Entry 9CPB (electron microscopy, 3.52 A resolution); this record covers chains 1D and 4K of the 395 polymer chains in the assembly.

[Chain 1D]
Name: Coiled-coil domain containing 114
Organism: Bos taurus
UniProt: F1N2N9 (F1N2N9_BOVIN); residue numbers follow UniProt; this construct covers 1-687
Amino-acid sequence (687 residues; each row starts with the number of its first residue):
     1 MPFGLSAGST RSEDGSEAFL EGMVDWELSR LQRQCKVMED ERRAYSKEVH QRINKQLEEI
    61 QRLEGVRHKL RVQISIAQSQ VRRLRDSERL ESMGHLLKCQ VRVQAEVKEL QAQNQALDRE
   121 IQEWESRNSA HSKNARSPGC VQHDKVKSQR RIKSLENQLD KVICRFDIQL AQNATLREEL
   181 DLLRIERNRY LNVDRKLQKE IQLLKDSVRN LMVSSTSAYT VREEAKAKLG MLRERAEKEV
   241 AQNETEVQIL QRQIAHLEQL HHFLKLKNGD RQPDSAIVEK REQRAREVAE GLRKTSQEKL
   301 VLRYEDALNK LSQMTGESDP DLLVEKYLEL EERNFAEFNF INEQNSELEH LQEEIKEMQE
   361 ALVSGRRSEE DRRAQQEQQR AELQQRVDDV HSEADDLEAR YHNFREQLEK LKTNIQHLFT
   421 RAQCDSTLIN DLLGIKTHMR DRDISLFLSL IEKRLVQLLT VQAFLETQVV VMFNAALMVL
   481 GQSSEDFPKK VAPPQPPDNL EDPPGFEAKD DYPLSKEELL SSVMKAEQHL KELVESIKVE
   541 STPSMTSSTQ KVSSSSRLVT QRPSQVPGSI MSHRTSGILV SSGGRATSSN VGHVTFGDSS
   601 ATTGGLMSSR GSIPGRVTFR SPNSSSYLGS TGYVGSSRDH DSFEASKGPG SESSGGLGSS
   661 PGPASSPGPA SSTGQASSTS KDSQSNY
Not modelled in the structure: 1-110, 135-141, 252-687

[Chain 4K]
Name: Outer dynein arm-docking complex subunit 3
Organism: Bos taurus
UniProt: A7MBH5 (ODAD3_BOVIN); residues 1-621 here = UniProt positions 1-621
Amino-acid sequence (621 residues; each row starts with the number of its first residue):
     1 MTSPLCWAAA SNAMPSQDQI STPSKVKATQ VQLKPYRSRG KGLVPVWHSL HSKAGPLHAS
    61 EGKSAVNMQV AELQRKIQLL EGDRKAFYES TQWNIKKNQE TINQLREETR VLQLQLTALL
   121 QGDEKVVQAV IREWKSEKPY LKNRTGQQAL EHLDYRLNEK VKQLNALRHQ LGLRQKWLEE
   181 LQLQHSLREL EIAEAQDSNT EVAKTMRNLE NRLEKARMKA EEAEHITSVY LQLKAYLQEE
   241 SLHLGNRLDF MEAEVVRTKH ELEELHLVNQ EALNARDIAK NQLQYLEETV FRERKKRERY
   301 LTECKKRAEE KKLQNERMER KTQREHVLLQ SDDTLQDSMY SKEEELKRRW SMYQMEVLFG
   361 KVKDATGVAE THAVVRRFLA QGDTFTQLEM LKSENEQTLL RLKQEKQRLQ QELEDLKYSG
   421 EALLVSEQKR QAELQGRLKM EEQRRADAQN QLDRTMRALQ ITKEGLEHLA GKLNHIVVAG
   481 PTYEEGSPGA SLDTKGSATP QPQETGRSVG KMDPKVDDYL PNLLGLVEEK LLKLHSQLEN
   541 HNVPEMLRHI VDLEFYATLE GKLPSYNTRI ALPVAGHKDK FFDEEESEED DSDVVTRAAL
   601 KMRSQKLIES RSKRRGRSRR S
Not modelled in the structure: 1-163, 296-621

[Chain 1D / chain 4K interface]
Pairs across the interface - 78 pairs, chain 1D then chain 4K:
  Q113(1D) with L171(4K)
  N114(1D) with R174(4K), hydrogen bond
  L117(1D) with Q175(4K)
  D118(1D) with R174(4K), salt bridge
  I121(1D) with L178(4K), hydrophobic
  W124(1D) with L181(4K); Q182(4K)
  R127(1D) with H185(4K), hydrogen bond; R188(4K)
  N128(1D) with L181(4K)
  H131(1D) with R188(4K)
  S148(1D) with V202(4K)
  R151(1D) with M206(4K)
  I152(1D) with V202(4K), hydrophobic; T205(4K); M206(4K), hydrophobic
  L155(1D) with L209(4K); E210(4K); L213(4K), hydrophobic
  E156(1D) with L209(4K)
  Q158(1D) with L213(4K)
  L159(1D) with R212(4K); L213(4K), hydrophobic
  V162(1D) with L213(4K), hydrophobic; A216(4K); R217(4K)
  F166(1D) with K219(4K); A220(4K), hydrophobic; A223(4K), hydrophobic
  Q169(1D) with A223(4K); E224(4K), hydrogen bond; T227(4K), hydrogen bond
  L170(1D) with A223(4K), hydrophobic
  Q172(1D) with T227(4K), hydrogen bond
  N173(1D) with Y230(4K)
  L176(1D) with L231(4K), hydrophobic; K234(4K)
  R177(1D) with Y230(4K), hydrogen bond
  E179(1D) with K234(4K), salt bridge
  L180(1D) with Y230(4K), hydrophobic; L233(4K), hydrophobic; K234(4K)
  L183(1D) with L237(4K); Q238(4K)
  R187(1D) with Y236(4K), hydrogen bond; L237(4K); E240(4K), salt bridge
  Y190(1D) with L244(4K), hydrophobic
  V193(1D) with L248(4K), hydrophobic
  D194(1D) with M251(4K)
  L197(1D) with E252(4K); V255(4K), hydrophobic
  Q198(1D) with M251(4K), hydrogen bond
  I201(1D) with E254(4K); V255(4K); T258(4K)
  L204(1D) with T258(4K); L262(4K), hydrophobic
  S207(1D) with L262(4K)
  V208(1D) with E261(4K); L262(4K), hydrophobic; L265(4K), hydrophobic
  L211(1D) with L265(4K), hydrophobic; N269(4K)
  M212(1D) with L265(4K), hydrophobic
  S214(1D) with N269(4K), hydrogen bond
  A218(1D) with A272(4K); R276(4K), hydrogen bond (backbone-side chain)
  V221(1D) with R276(4K)
  R222(1D) with A275(4K); R276(4K); I278(4K)
  K228(1D) with Q282(4K), hydrogen bond (side chain-backbone); L283(4K); L286(4K)
  L232(1D) with L286(4K), hydrophobic
  R235(1D) with L286(4K)
  E239(1D) with E293(4K)
Interface residues without a listed pair, chain 1D (56 interface residues in all): Q111, E125, Q149, E186, S215, A225, L229, K238, Q242
Interface residues without a listed pair, chain 4K (56 interface residues in all): L167, W177, I226, K259, H266, A279, V290

[In short]
Chain 1D and chain 4K each contribute 56 residues to their interface; the contacts include 11 hydrogen bonds
and 3 salt bridges. Polar pairs include D118(1D)-R174(4K), E179(1D)-K234(4K) and R187(1D)-E240(4K).
Chain 1D is Coiled-coil domain containing 114 and chain 4K is Outer dynein arm-docking complex subunit 3, both
from Bos taurus; the structure, Atomic model of bovine Fallopian tube cilia doublet microtubule (48-nm
periodicity), was determined by electron microscopy, deposited together with 9CPC.
